Entry 5U0A (electron microscopy, 3.30 A resolution); this record covers chains A and K of the 14 polymer chains in the assembly.

# Chain A
Protein: CRISPR-associated protein, Cse3 family
Source organism: Thermobifida fusca (strain YX)
UniProt: Q47PJ5 (Q47PJ5_THEFY); numbering as in UniProt (aligned over 1-232)
Amino-acid sequence (232 residues; row label = number of the first residue in the row):
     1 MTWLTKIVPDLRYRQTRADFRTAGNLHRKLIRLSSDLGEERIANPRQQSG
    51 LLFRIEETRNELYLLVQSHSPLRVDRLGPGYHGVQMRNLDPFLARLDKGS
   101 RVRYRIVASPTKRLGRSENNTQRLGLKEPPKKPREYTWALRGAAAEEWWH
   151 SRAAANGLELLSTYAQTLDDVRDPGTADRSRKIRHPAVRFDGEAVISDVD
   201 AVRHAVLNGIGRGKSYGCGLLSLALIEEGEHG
Unresolved in the structure: 1, 12-19, 49-50, 83-84, 92-95, 119-120, 125-136, 139, 167-168, 227-232

# Chain K
Molecule: crRNA
Sequence (61 nucleotides; row label = number of the first residue in the row):
     1 AUGGACCGCCAGUGAUAAGUGGAAUGCCAUGUGGGCUGUCGUGAGCCCCA
    51 CGCACGUGGGG
Unresolved in the structure: 41-42

# How chain A and chain K interact
Pairs across the interface (51; chain A residue first):
  His27(A) - G61(K)  salt bridge to the phosphate
  Ala43(A) - A50(K)  sugar contact
  Asn44(A) - A50(K)  base contact
  Asn44(A) - C51(K)  sugar contact
  Asn44(A) - G58(K)  hydrogen bond to the sugar
  Pro45(A) - G58(K)  sugar contact
  Pro45(A) - G59(K)  sugar contact
  Arg46(A) - G59(K)  salt bridge to the phosphate
  Gln47(A) - G59(K)  hydrogen bond to the phosphate
  Gln47(A) - G60(K)  sugar contact
  Ser109(A) - G45(K)  base contact
  Lys112(A) - G43(K)  hydrogen bond to the base
  Lys112(A) - G56(K)  salt bridge to the phosphate
  Arg113(A) - G56(K)  hydrogen bond to the base
  Arg113(A) - U57(K)  salt bridge to the phosphate
  Leu114(A) - G56(K)  phosphate contact
  Gly115(A) - A44(K)  hydrogen bond to the base
  Arg116(A) - A44(K)  hydrogen bond to the base
  Arg116(A) - G45(K)  hydrogen bond to the sugar
  Arg116(A) - C46(K)  salt bridge to the phosphate
  Arg116(A) - C47(K)  salt bridge to the phosphate
  Ser117(A) - A44(K)  base contact
  Gln122(A) - A44(K)  hydrogen bond to the base
  Arg123(A) - G45(K)  hydrogen bond to the sugar
  Arg123(A) - C47(K)  base contact
  Arg123(A) - C48(K)  base contact
  Arg123(A) - G58(K)  hydrogen bond to the base
  Arg123(A) - G59(K)  hydrogen bond to the base
  Arg123(A) - G60(K)  hydrogen bond to the base
  Leu124(A) - G43(K)  sugar contact
  Leu124(A) - A44(K)  phosphate contact
  Trp138(A) - G43(K)  base contact
  Leu140(A) - G43(K)  sugar contact
  Gly142(A) - C40(K)  hydrogen bond to the sugar
  Arg152(A) - G58(K)  salt bridge to the phosphate
  Thr163(A) - C40(K)  hydrogen bond to the sugar
  Ser180(A) - G61(K)  sugar contact
  Arg181(A) - C47(K)  hydrogen bond to the sugar
  Lys182(A) - C46(K)  base contact
  Ile183(A) - G45(K)  base contact
  Arg184(A) - G45(K)  base contact
  Arg184(A) - C46(K)  salt bridge to the phosphate
  His185(A) - G45(K)  hydrogen bond to the base
  Pro186(A) - G45(K)  base contact
  Gly211(A) - G59(K)  phosphate contact
  Arg212(A) - G45(K)  base contact
  Arg212(A) - G59(K)  phosphate contact
  Lys214(A) - G59(K)  salt bridge to the phosphate
  Lys214(A) - G60(K)  salt bridge to the phosphate
  Ser215(A) - G61(K)  hydrogen bond to the phosphate
  Tyr216(A) - G61(K)  hydrogen bond to the phosphate
Other interface residues (no listed pair), chain A (34 interface residues in all): Thr121
Other interface residues (no listed pair), chain K (16 interface residues in all): C49

# In short
34 residues of chain A and 16 residues of chain K are in contact; the contacts include 18 hydrogen bonds and
10 salt bridges. Polar pairs include Lys112(A)-G43(K), Arg113(A)-G56(K) and Gly115(A)-A44(K).
Here chain A is CRISPR-associated protein, Cse3 family (Thermobifida fusca (strain YX)) and chain K is crRNA.
Entry 5U0A (CRISPR RNA-guided surveillance complex) was determined by electron microscopy together with 5U07
from the same study.
